PDB entry 9DKM | electron microscopy, 3.40 A resolution | chains A and C of the 3 polymer chains in the assembly

# Chain A
Name: Dynein heavy chain, cytoplasmic
Organism: Saccharomyces cerevisiae
UniProtKB: P36022 (DYHC_YEAST); the construct has insertions or renumbered stretches relative to UniProt, so the offset changes along the chain: 1221-1494 = UniProt 1219-1492; 1510-4092 = UniProt 1510-4092
Chain sequence (2875 residues; numbered 1220 to 4092 plus 17 insertion-coded residues; 15 numbers in that range are skipped by the numbering (no residue carries them; nothing is unmodelled there); the number before each row is that of its first residue; a row labelled like 1494A-1494Q holds insertion residues (1494A, then the next letters in order)):
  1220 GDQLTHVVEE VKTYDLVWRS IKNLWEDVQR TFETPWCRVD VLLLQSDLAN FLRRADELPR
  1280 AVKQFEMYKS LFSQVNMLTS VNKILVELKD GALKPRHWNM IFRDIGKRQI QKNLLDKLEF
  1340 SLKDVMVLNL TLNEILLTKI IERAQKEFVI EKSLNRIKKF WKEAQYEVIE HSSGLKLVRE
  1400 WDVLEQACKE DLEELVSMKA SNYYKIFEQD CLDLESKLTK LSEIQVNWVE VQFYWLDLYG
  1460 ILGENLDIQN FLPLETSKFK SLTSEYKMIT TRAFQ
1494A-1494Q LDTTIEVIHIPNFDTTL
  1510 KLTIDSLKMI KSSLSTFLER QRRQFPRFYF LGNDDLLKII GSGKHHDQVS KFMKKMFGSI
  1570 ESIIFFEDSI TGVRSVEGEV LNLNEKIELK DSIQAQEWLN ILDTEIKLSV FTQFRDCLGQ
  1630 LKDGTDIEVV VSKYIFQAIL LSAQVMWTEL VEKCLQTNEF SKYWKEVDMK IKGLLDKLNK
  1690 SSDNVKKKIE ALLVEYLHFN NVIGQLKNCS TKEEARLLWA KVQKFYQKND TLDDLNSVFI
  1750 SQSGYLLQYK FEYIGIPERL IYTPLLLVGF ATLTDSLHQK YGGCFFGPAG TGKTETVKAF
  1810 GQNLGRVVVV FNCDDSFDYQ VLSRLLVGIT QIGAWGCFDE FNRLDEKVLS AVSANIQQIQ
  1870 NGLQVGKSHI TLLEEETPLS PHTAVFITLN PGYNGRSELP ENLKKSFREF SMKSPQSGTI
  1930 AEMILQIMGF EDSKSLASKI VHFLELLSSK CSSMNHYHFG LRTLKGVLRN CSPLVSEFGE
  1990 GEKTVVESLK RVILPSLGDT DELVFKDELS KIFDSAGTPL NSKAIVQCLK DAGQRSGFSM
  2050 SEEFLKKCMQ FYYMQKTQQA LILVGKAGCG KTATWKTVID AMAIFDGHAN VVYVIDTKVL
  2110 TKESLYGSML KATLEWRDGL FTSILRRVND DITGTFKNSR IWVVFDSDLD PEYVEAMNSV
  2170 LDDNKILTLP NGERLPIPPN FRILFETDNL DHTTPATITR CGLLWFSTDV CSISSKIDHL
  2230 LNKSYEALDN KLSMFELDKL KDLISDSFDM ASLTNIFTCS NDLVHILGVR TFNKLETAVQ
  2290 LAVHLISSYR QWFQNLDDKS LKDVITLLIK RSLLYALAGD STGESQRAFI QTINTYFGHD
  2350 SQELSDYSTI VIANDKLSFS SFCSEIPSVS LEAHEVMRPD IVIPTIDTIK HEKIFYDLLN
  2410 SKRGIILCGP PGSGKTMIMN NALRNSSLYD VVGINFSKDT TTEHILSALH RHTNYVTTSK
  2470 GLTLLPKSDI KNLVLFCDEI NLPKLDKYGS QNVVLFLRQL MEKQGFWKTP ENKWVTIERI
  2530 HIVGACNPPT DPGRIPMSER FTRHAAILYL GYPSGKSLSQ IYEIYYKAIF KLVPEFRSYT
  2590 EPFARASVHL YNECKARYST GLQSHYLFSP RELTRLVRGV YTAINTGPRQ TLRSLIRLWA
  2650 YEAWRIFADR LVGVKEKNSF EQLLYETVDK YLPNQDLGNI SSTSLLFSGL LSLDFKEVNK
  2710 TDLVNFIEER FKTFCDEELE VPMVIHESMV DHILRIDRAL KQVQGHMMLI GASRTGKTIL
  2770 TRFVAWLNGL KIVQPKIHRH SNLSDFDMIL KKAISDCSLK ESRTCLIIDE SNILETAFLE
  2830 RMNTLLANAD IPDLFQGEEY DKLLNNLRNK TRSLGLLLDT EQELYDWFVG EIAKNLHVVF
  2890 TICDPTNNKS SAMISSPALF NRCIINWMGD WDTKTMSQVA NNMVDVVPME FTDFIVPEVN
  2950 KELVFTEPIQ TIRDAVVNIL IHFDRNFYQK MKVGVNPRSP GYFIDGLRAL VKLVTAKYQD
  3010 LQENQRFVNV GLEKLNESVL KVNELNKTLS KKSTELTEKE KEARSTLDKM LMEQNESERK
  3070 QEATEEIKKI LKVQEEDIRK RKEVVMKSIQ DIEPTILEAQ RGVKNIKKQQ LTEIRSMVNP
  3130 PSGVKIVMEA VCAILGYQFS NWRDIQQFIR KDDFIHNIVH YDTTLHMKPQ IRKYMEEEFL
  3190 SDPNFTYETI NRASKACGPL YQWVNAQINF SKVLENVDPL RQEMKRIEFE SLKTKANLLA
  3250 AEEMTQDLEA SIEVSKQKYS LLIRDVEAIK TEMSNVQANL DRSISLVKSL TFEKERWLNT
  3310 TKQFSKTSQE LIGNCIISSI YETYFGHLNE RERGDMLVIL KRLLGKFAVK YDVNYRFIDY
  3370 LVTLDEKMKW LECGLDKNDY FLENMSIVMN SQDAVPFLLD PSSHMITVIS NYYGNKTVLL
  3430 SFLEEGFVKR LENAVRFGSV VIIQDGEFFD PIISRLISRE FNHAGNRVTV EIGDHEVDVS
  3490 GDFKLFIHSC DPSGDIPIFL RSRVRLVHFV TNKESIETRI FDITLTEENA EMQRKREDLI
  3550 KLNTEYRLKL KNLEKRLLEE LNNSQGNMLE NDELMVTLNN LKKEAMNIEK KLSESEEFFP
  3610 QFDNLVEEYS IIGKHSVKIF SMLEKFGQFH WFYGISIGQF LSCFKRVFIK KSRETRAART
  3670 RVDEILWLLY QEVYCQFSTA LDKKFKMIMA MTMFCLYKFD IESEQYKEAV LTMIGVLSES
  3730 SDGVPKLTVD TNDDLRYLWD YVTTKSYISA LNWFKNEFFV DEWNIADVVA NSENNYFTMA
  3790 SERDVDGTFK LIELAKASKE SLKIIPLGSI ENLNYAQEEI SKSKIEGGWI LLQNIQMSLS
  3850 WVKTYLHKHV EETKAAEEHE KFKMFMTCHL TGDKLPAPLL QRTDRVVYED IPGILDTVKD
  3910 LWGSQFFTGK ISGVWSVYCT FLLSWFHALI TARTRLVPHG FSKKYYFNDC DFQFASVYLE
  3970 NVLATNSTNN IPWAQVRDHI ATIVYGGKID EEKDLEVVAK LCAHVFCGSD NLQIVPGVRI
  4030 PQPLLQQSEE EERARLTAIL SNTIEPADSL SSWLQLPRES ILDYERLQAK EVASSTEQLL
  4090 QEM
Not modelled in the structure: 1220-1432, 1494A-1494Q, 2025-2029, 2238-2244, 2347-2348, 2362-2365, 2468-2470, 2683-2685, 3035-3288, 3574-3581, 3660-3668, 3738-3740, 3862-3867, 3915-3921, 4092
Construct notes: expression tag (1220); conflict Phe1575 (Leu in P36022), Ser1578 (Phe in P36022), Glu1668 (Gln in P36022), Val1777 (Ile in P36022), Val1984 (Ile in P36022), Val2936 (Ile in P36022), Gln3266 (Arg in P36022), Gly3343 (Ala in P36022), Val3444 (Ile in P36022), Arg3556 (Lys in P36022), Asp3742 (Asn in P36022), Val3895 (Phe in P36022), Asp4072 (Asn in P36022)
UniProt features mapped onto this chain:
  - binding site (ATP): Gly1796 to Thr1803, Gly2074 to Thr2081, Gly2418 to Thr2425, Gly2760 to Thr2767
Ion coordination: Mg2+: Thr1803, Asp1848 (together with ADP)
Ligand contacts:
  - ADP (adenosine-5'-diphosphate), molecule 1: Leu1769, Ile1770, Thr1772, Ala1798, Gly1799, Thr1800, Gly1801, Lys1802, Thr1803, Glu1804, Asp1848, Glu1849, Ile1929, Leu1970, Arg1971, Lys1974, Arg1978, Asp2171, Asp2172, Arg2209
  - ADP, molecule 2: Val2391, Ile2392, Pro2393, Thr2394, Thr2397, Pro2420, Gly2421, Ser2422, Gly2423, Lys2424, Thr2425, Met2426, Pro2562, Ile2570, Tyr2571, Tyr2574, Pro2619, Arg2620, Thr2623
  - ADP, molecule 3: Val2730, Pro2731, Met2732, Val2733, His2735, Met2738, Ala2761, Ser2762, Arg2763, Thr2764, Gly2765, Lys2766, Thr2767, Ile2768, Thr2890, Cys2892, Trp2920, Val2928, Ile2993, Arg2997, Phe3508, Arg3512
  - ATP (adenosine-5'-triphosphate): Phe2047, Ser2048, Phe2053, Ala2076, Gly2077, Cys2078, Gly2079, Lys2080, Thr2081, Ala2082, Glu2195, Val2219, Cys2220, Ser2224, Lys2225, His2228, Leu2229, Glu2285, Arg2507, Glu2511, Arg2549, Arg2552
From the paper describing this entry:
  - mutagenesis - D2868K: increased catalytic activity
  - mutagenesis - D2868K: unchanged binding to Lis1 (citing earlier work)

# Chain C
Name: Nuclear distribution protein PAC1
Organism: Saccharomyces cerevisiae
UniProtKB: P39946 (LIS1_YEAST); residues 1-494 here = UniProt positions 1-494
Chain sequence (495 residues; row label = number of the first residue in the row; numbering starts at 0):
     0 GMTNWQQQLP LTDTQKNELD KSVLRYLNWN YKQTVRHEHA QDYESVRHAI VTLSGFLLQE
    60 SVDRQEFISN NDTSNESMVD IDELLLPKKW NSIVRLQKKI IELEQNTETL VSQIKDLNTQ
   120 VSELAQFKPT TSNGTSAHNV LKWIPRNLPS CLINVESSVT SVKLHPNLPI VFVATDHGKL
   180 YAFDLFNYTI PLASLQSHTK AITSMDVLFT NYTNSSKKNY LVIVTASKDL QIHVFKWVSE
   240 ECKFQQIRSL LGHEHIVSAV KIWQKNNDVH IASCSRDQTV KIWDFHNGWS LKTFQPHSQW
   300 VRSIDVLGDY IISGSHDTTL RLTHWPSGNG LSVGTGHEFP IEKVKFIHFI EDSPEIRFRT
   360 PSTDRYKNWG MQYCVSASRD RTIKIWEIPL PTLMAHRAPI PNPTDSNFRC VLTLKGHLSW
   420 VRDISIRGQY LFSCADDKSV RCWDLNTGQC LHVWEKLHTG FVNCLDLDVD FDSNVTPRQM
   480 MVTGGLDCKS NVFMR
Not modelled in the structure: 0-138, 214-217, 352-353, 392-396, 403-404
Construct notes: expression tag (0)
From the paper describing this entry:
  - mutagenesis - R275A/R301A/R378A/W419A/K437A: abolished catalytic activity with Dynein heavy chain, cytoplasmic (chain A)
  - mutagenesis - R275A/R301A/R378A/W419A/K437A: abolished binding to Dynein heavy chain, cytoplasmic (chain A) (citing earlier work)

# Interface between chain A and chain C
Pairs across the interface (23):
  Leu2700(A) with Leu417(C)
  Ser2701(A) with Leu417(C)
  Leu2702(A) with Arg380(C); Gly415(C); His416(C); Leu417(C), hydrophobic
  Phe2715(A) with Phe460(C), hydrophobic
  Glu2718(A) with Phe460(C); Leu485(C)
  Arg2719(A) with Ser418(C); Trp419(C); Asp435(C), salt bridge
  Asp2725(A) with Lys227(C), salt bridge
  Glu2726(A) with Arg275(C), hydrogen bond (backbone-side chain); Arg378(C), salt bridge
  Trp2775(A) with Trp419(C), hydrophobic
  Leu2776(A) with Phe338(C)
  Asn2777(A) with Phe338(C)
  Gly2778(A) with Phe338(C)
  His3472(A) with His254(C)
  Ala3473(A) with His254(C)
  Gly3474(A) with Leu229(C); His254(C)
Also at the interface, not in a pair above, chain A (21 interface residues in all): Gly2698, Leu2699, Thr2722, Asn3471, Asn3475, Arg3476
Also at the interface, not in a pair above, chain C (19 interface residues in all): Lys199, Glu253, Arg301, His315

# Summary
21 residues of chain A face 19 of chain C across their interface, with 1 hydrogen bond and 3 salt bridges.
Among the polar pairs are Arg2719(A)-Asp435(C), Asp2725(A)-Lys227(C) and Glu2726(A)-Arg378(C). The paper
reports that D2868K of chain A increases catalytic activity; R275A/R301A/R378A/W419A/K437A of chain C abolish
catalytic activity with Dynein heavy chain, cytoplasmic (chain A).
Chain A is Dynein heavy chain, cytoplasmic and chain C is Nuclear distribution protein PAC1, both from
Saccharomyces cerevisiae; the structure, CryoEM structures of yeast cytoplasmic dynein in the presence of ATP
and Lis1, was determined by electron microscopy together with 9DJ7, 9DJU, 9DJZ, 9DK0, 9DKH, 9DKX and 6 further
entries from the same study.
